PDB entry 4MMV | X-ray diffraction, 2.81 A resolution | chains A and B

[Chain A]
Name: Fusion glycoprotein F2
From: Human respiratory syncytial virus A2
UniProt: P03420 (FUS_HRSVA); residues 26-107 here = UniProt positions 26-107
Amino-acid sequence (82 residues; numbered 26 to 107; the number before each row is that of its first residue):
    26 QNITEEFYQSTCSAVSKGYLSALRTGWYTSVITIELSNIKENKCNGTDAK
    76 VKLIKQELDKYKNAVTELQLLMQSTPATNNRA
Not modelled in the structure: 104-107
Sequence notes: engineered mutation Ala102 (Pro in P03420)
Swiss-Prot annotation at these positions:
  - glycosylation (N-linked (GlcNAc...) asparagine): Asn27, Asn70
  - natural variant: Ala102 (P102A: In strain: Cold-passage attenuated; this construct carries the variant)
  - mutagenesis: Cys37 (C37S: Impairs translation or folding of the F protein), Cys69 (C69S: Impairs translation or folding of the F protein)
What the authors report for this chain:
  - mutagenesis - K87F/V90L: decreased expression

[Chain B]
Name: Fusion glycoprotein F1 fused with Fibritin trimerization domain
From: Human respiratory syncytial virus A2
UniProt: chimeric construct of P03420, P10104: residues 137-513 from P03420 (FUS_HRSVA) positions 137-513 (same numbers); residues 518-544 from P10104 positions 458-484 (UniProt number = residue number - 60)
Amino-acid sequence (414 residues; row label = number of the first residue in the row):
   137 FLGFLLGVGSAIASGVAVCKVLHLEGEVNKIKSALLSTNKAVVSLSNGVS
   187 VLTFKVLDLKNYIDKQLLPILNKQSCSISNIETVIEFQQKNNRLLEITRE
   237 FSVNAGVTTPVSTYMLTNSELLSLINDMPITNDQKKLMSNNVQIVRQQSY
   287 SIMCIIKEEVLAYVVQLPLYGVIDTPCWKLHTSPLCTTNTKEGSNICLTR
   337 TDRGWYCDNAGSVSFFPQAETCKVQSNRVFCDTMNSLTLPSEVNLCNVDI
   387 FNPKYDCKIMTSKTDVSSSVITSLGAIVSCYGKTKCTASNKNRGIIKTFS
   437 NGCDYVSNKGVDTVSVGNTLYYVNKQEGKSLYVKGEPIINFYDPLVFPSH
   487 QWHASISQVNEKINQSLAFIRKSDELLSAIGGYIPEAPRDGQAYVRKDGE
   537 WVLLSTFLGGLVPR
Not modelled in the structure: 545-550
Disulfide bonds: Cys155-Cys290, Cys313-Cys343, Cys322-Cys333, Cys358-Cys367, Cys382-Cys393, Cys416-Cys422
Sequence notes: engineered mutation Cys155 (Ser in P03420), Phe190 (Ser in P03420), Leu207 (Val in P03420), Cys290 (Ser in P03420), Val379 (Ile in P03420), Val447 (Met in P03420), His486 (Asp in P03420), Gln487 (Glu in P03420), Trp488 (Phe in P03420), His489 (Asp in P03420); linker (514-517); variant Leu539 (Phe479 in P10104); expression tag (545-550)
Swiss-Prot annotation at these positions:
  - region: Phe137 to Val157 (Fusion peptide)
  - glycosylation: Asn500 (N-linked (GlcNAc...) asparagine)
What the authors report for this chain:
  - contacts within the chain: Phe140-Trp488 (pi stacking)
  - mutagenesis - S155C/S290C, S190F/V207L, D486H/E487Q/F488W/D489H: increased stability
  - mutagenesis - V178N, V185E, S403C/T420C, I506K: unchanged stability

[Chain A / chain B interface]
Contacting residue pairs (202; chain A residue first):
  Gln26(A) - Asn363(B)
  Gln26(A) - Gln462(B)
  Gln26(A) - Glu463(B)
  Ile28(A) - Leu410(B)
  Ile28(A) - Gly464(B)
  Ile28(A) - Lys465(B)  hydrogen bond (backbone-backbone)
  Thr29(A) - Leu410(B)
  Thr29(A) - Lys465(B)
  Glu30(A) - Thr408(B)  hydrogen bond
  Glu30(A) - Ser409(B)  hydrogen bond (side chain-backbone)
  Glu30(A) - Leu410(B)  hydrogen bond (side chain-backbone)
  Glu30(A) - Gly411(B)
  Glu30(A) - Tyr441(B)  hydrogen bond
  Glu30(A) - Lys465(B)  hydrogen bond (backbone-backbone)
  Glu30(A) - Ser466(B)
  Glu30(A) - Leu467(B)  hydrogen bond (backbone-backbone)
  Glu31(A) - Leu467(B)
  Phe32(A) - Ile413(B)  hydrophobic
  Phe32(A) - Tyr441(B)  hydrophobic
  Phe32(A) - Leu467(B)  hydrogen bond (backbone-backbone)
  Phe32(A) - Tyr468(B)
  Phe32(A) - Val469(B)  hydrogen bond (backbone-backbone)
  Tyr33(A) - Asn383(B)
  Gln34(A) - Tyr468(B)  hydrogen bond
  Gln34(A) - Val469(B)  hydrogen bond (backbone-backbone)
  Gln34(A) - Lys470(B)
  Gln34(A) - Gly471(B)  hydrogen bond (side chain-backbone)
  Ser35(A) - Leu321(B)
  Ser35(A) - Glu472(B)
  Ser35(A) - Pro473(B)
  Ser35(A) - Ile474(B)  hydrogen bond (backbone-backbone)
  Thr36(A) - Leu321(B)
  Thr36(A) - Arg336(B)
  Cys37(A) - Thr318(B)
  Cys37(A) - Ser319(B)  hydrogen bond (backbone-backbone)
  Cys37(A) - Pro320(B)  hydrogen bond (side chain-backbone)
  Cys37(A) - Leu321(B)  hydrophobic
  Cys37(A) - Ile413(B)  hydrophobic
  Cys37(A) - Ser415(B)
  Cys37(A) - Cys439(B)  disulfide
  Ser38(A) - His317(B)
  Ser38(A) - Thr318(B)
  Ser38(A) - Arg336(B)  hydrogen bond
  Ala39(A) - Lys315(B)
  Ala39(A) - Leu316(B)
  Ala39(A) - His317(B)  hydrogen bond (backbone-backbone)
  Ala39(A) - Ile413(B)  hydrophobic
  Val40(A) - Trp314(B)
  Val40(A) - Lys315(B)
  Val40(A) - Leu316(B)  hydrophobic
  Val40(A) - Asn383(B)
  Ser41(A) - Trp314(B)
  Ser41(A) - Lys315(B)  hydrogen bond (backbone-backbone)
  Ser41(A) - His317(B)  hydrogen bond
  Ser41(A) - Ser409(B)  hydrogen bond
  Tyr44(A) - Thr311(B)
  Tyr44(A) - Pro312(B)
  Tyr44(A) - Cys313(B)  hydrogen bond (backbone-backbone)
  Tyr44(A) - Trp341(B)  hydrophobic
  Tyr44(A) - Asn363(B)
  Tyr44(A) - Val365(B)  hydrophobic
  Tyr44(A) - Ser409(B)  hydrogen bond
  Leu45(A) - Asp310(B)
  Leu45(A) - Thr311(B)
  Leu45(A) - Asn363(B)  hydrogen bond (backbone-backbone)
  Leu45(A) - Arg364(B)
  Leu45(A) - Val365(B)  hydrogen bond (backbone-backbone)
  Ser46(A) - Val308(B)
  Ser46(A) - Ile309(B)
  Ser46(A) - Asp310(B)  hydrogen bond (backbone-backbone)
  Ser46(A) - Thr311(B)  hydrogen bond
  Ser46(A) - Cys313(B)
  Ser46(A) - Arg364(B)  hydrogen bond (backbone-side chain)
  Ser46(A) - Val365(B)
  Ala47(A) - Leu273(B)  hydrophobic
  Ala47(A) - Tyr306(B)
  Ala47(A) - Val308(B)
  Ala47(A) - Arg364(B)
  Ala47(A) - Val365(B)  hydrogen bond (backbone-backbone)
  Ala47(A) - Phe366(B)
  Ala47(A) - Cys367(B)  hydrogen bond (backbone-backbone)
  Leu48(A) - Leu305(B)
  Leu48(A) - Tyr306(B)
  Leu48(A) - Gly307(B)
  Leu48(A) - Val308(B)  hydrogen bond (backbone-backbone)
  Leu48(A) - Asn345(B)
  Leu48(A) - Cys367(B)
  Arg49(A) - Gln284(B)
  Arg49(A) - Pro304(B)
  Arg49(A) - Leu305(B)
  Arg49(A) - Tyr306(B)
  Arg49(A) - Cys367(B)  hydrogen bond (backbone-backbone)
  Arg49(A) - Asp368(B)  salt bridge
  Arg49(A) - Thr369(B)  hydrogen bond (backbone-side chain)
  Thr50(A) - Leu305(B)  hydrogen bond (backbone-backbone)
  Thr50(A) - Gly307(B)  hydrogen bond (side chain-backbone)
  Thr50(A) - Val308(B)
  Thr50(A) - Thr369(B)
  Gly51(A) - Leu303(B)
  Gly51(A) - Pro304(B)
  Gly51(A) - Leu305(B)  hydrogen bond (backbone-backbone)
  Trp52(A) - Ala147(B)
  Trp52(A) - Ser150(B)
  Trp52(A) - Gln284(B)
  Trp52(A) - Tyr286(B)  hydrophobic
  Trp52(A) - Gln302(B)
  Trp52(A) - Leu303(B)
  Trp52(A) - Pro304(B)
  Tyr53(A) - Leu188(B)
  Tyr53(A) - Leu260(B)  hydrophobic
  Tyr53(A) - Met264(B)  hydrophobic
  Tyr53(A) - Pro265(B)
  Tyr53(A) - Val301(B)
  Tyr53(A) - Gln302(B)
  Tyr53(A) - Leu303(B)  hydrogen bond (backbone-backbone)
  Thr54(A) - Ser150(B)
  Thr54(A) - Gly151(B)
  Thr54(A) - Val154(B)
  Thr54(A) - Val301(B)
  Thr54(A) - Gln302(B)
  Ser55(A) - Leu188(B)
  Ser55(A) - Val300(B)
  Ser55(A) - Val301(B)  hydrogen bond (backbone-backbone)
  Val56(A) - Val154(B)  hydrophobic
  Val56(A) - Leu158(B)  hydrophobic
  Val56(A) - Leu188(B)  hydrogen bond (backbone-backbone)
  Val56(A) - Thr189(B)
  Val56(A) - Phe190(B)  hydrogen bond (backbone-backbone)
  Val56(A) - Ala298(B)  hydrophobic
  Val56(A) - Tyr299(B)
  Ile57(A) - Phe190(B)
  Ile57(A) - Val192(B)  hydrophobic
  Ile57(A) - Leu252(B)  hydrophobic
  Ile57(A) - Leu297(B)
  Ile57(A) - Ala298(B)
  Ile57(A) - Tyr299(B)  hydrogen bond (backbone-backbone)
  Ile57(A) - Val301(B)  hydrophobic
  Thr58(A) - Leu171(B)
  Thr58(A) - Phe190(B)  hydrogen bond (backbone-backbone)
  Thr58(A) - Lys191(B)  hydrogen bond (side chain-backbone)
  Thr58(A) - Val192(B)  hydrogen bond (backbone-backbone)
  Thr58(A) - Leu193(B)
  Thr58(A) - Leu297(B)
  Thr58(A) - Ala298(B)
  Ile59(A) - Val192(B)  hydrophobic
  Ile59(A) - Leu193(B)
  Ile59(A) - Val296(B)
  Ile59(A) - Leu297(B)  hydrogen bond (backbone-backbone)
  Glu60(A) - Lys191(B)
  Glu60(A) - Leu193(B)  hydrogen bond (backbone-backbone)
  Glu60(A) - Asp194(B)
  Glu60(A) - Leu195(B)  hydrogen bond (backbone-backbone)
  Glu60(A) - Lys196(B)  salt bridge
  Glu60(A) - Glu295(B)
  Leu61(A) - Lys196(B)
  Leu61(A) - Ile292(B)  hydrophobic
  Leu61(A) - Glu295(B)  hydrogen bond (backbone-backbone)
  Ser62(A) - Lys196(B)
  Ser62(A) - Ile199(B)
  Ser62(A) - Asp200(B)
  Asn63(A) - Glu295(B)
  Ile64(A) - Leu203(B)  hydrophobic
  Asn67(A) - Leu203(B)
  Asn67(A) - Leu207(B)
  Lys68(A) - Ser211(B)
  Cys69(A) - Ser211(B)
  Cys69(A) - Cys212(B)  disulfide
  Asn70(A) - Ser211(B)
  Asn70(A) - Cys212(B)  hydrogen bond (backbone-side chain)
  Gly71(A) - Cys212(B)  hydrogen bond (backbone-side chain)
  Thr72(A) - Ser213(B)
  Asp73(A) - Ser213(B)  hydrogen bond (backbone-backbone)
  Asp73(A) - Ile214(B)
  Lys75(A) - Ile214(B)
  Lys75(A) - Asn216(B)
  Val76(A) - Ile206(B)  hydrophobic
  Val76(A) - Gln210(B)
  Val76(A) - Ser213(B)
  Leu78(A) - Gln224(B)
  Ile79(A) - Gln202(B)
  Ile79(A) - Val220(B)  hydrophobic
  Glu82(A) - Phe223(B)
  Glu82(A) - Gln224(B)
  Glu82(A) - Asn227(B)  hydrogen bond
  Glu82(A) - Asn228(B)
  Lys85(A) - Asn227(B)
  Tyr86(A) - Ile199(B)  hydrophobic
  Tyr86(A) - Asn227(B)
  Ala89(A) - Leu231(B)  hydrophobic
  Ala89(A) - Thr234(B)
  Glu92(A) - Ser238(B)  hydrogen bond
  Leu93(A) - Thr234(B)
  Leu96(A) - Phe237(B)
  Leu96(A) - Gly242(B)
  Pro101(A) - Ala241(B)
  Pro101(A) - Gly242(B)
  Pro101(A) - Val243(B)  hydrophobic
  Pro101(A) - Met289(B)
  Ala102(A) - Val243(B)
  Thr103(A) - Ser146(B)
  Thr103(A) - Ile148(B)
  Thr103(A) - Tyr286(B)
Interface residues without a listed pair, chain A (63 interface residues in all): Lys42, Gly43, Ala74, Leu83, Gln94, Thr100
Interface residues without a listed pair, chain B (126 interface residues in all): Val152, Lys156, Ile167, Ser215, Thr219, Leu230, Ile233, Asp263, Ile288, Glu294, Cys343, Phe352, Val360, Ser362, Met370, Ile386, Asp440
Inter-chain disulfides: Cys37(A)-Cys439(B), Cys69(A)-Cys212(B)

[In short]
63 residues of chain A and 126 residues of chain B are in contact; the contacts include 2 disulfide bonds, 52
hydrogen bonds and 2 salt bridges. Polar contacts include Arg49(A)-Asp368(B), Glu60(A)-Lys196(B) and
Glu30(A)-Thr408(B). The paper reports that S155C/S290C, S190F/V207L and D486H/E487Q/F488W/D489H of chain B
increase stability; contacts within the chain involving Trp488(B) and Phe140(B); 8 substitutions were tested
in all.
Here chain A is Fusion glycoprotein F2 and chain B is Fusion glycoprotein F1 fused with Fibritin trimerization
domain, both from Human respiratory syncytial virus A2. Entry 4MMV (Crystal Structure of Prefusion-stabilized
RSV F Variant DS-Cav1-TriC at pH 9.5) was determined by X-ray diffraction together with 4MMQ, 4MMR, 4MMS, 4MMT
and 4MMU from the same study.
